PDB entry 8U4P | electron microscopy, 3.15 A resolution | chains A and R of the 4 polymer chains in the assembly

== Chain A ==
Protein: Guanine nucleotide-binding protein G(i) subunit alpha-1
From: Homo sapiens
UniProtKB: P63096 (GNAI1_HUMAN); numbering as in UniProt (aligned over 2-354)
Amino-acid sequence (365 residues; each row starts with the number of its first residue; numbers below 1 keep their minus sign (Met-10 is residue -10)):
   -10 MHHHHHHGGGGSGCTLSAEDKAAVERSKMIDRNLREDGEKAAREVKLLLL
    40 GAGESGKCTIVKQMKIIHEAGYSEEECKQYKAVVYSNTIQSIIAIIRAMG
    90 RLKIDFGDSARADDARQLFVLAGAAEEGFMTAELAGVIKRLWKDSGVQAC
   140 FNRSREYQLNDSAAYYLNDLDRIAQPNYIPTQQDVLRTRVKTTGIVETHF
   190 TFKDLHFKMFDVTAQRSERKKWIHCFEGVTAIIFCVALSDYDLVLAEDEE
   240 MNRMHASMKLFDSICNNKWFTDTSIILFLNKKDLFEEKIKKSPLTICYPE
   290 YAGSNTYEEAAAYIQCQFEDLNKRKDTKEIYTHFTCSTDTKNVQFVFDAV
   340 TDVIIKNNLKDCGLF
Unresolved in the structure: -10 to 5, 54-181
Construct notes: expression tag (-10 to 1); conflict Cys47 (Ser in P63096), Thr202 (Gly in P63096), Ala203 (Gly in P63096), Ala245 (Glu in P63096), Ser326 (Ala in P63096)
UniProt features mapped onto this chain:
  - region: Lys35 to Lys46, Thr48 (G1 motif), Asp173 to Thr181 (G2 motif), Phe196 to Val201, Gln204, Arg205 (G3 motif), Ile265 to Asp272 (G4 motif), Thr324, Cys325, Thr327 to Thr329 (G5 motif)
  - binding site (GTP): Glu43 to Lys46, Thr48, Ser151, Leu175 to Thr181, Asp200, Val201, Gln204, Asn269 to Asp272
  - binding site (Mg(2+)): Thr181
  - modified residue: Arg178 (ADP-ribosylarginine), Gln204 (Deamidated glutamine), Cys351 (ADP-ribosylcysteine)
  - lipidation: Gly2 (N-myristoyl glycine), Cys3 (S-palmitoyl cysteine)
  - natural variant: Gly40 (G40C: In NEDHISB; G40R: In NEDHISB), Gly45 (G45D: In NEDHISB), Thr48 (T48I: In NEDHISB; T48K: In NEDHISB), Gln52 (Q52P: In NEDHISB), Ser75 (deletion: In NEDHISB; uncertain significance), Gln172 (deletion: In NEDHISB), Asp173 (D173V: In NEDHISB), Glu186 to Phe189 (deletion: In NEDHISB; uncertain significance), Cys224 (C224Y: In NEDHISB), Lys270 (K270N: In NEDHISB; K270R: In NEDHISB), Asp272 (D272G: In NEDHISB), Val332 (V332E: In NEDHISB; uncertain significance)
  - mutagenesis: Gly42 (G42R: Abolishes switch to an activated conformation and dissociation from beta and gamma subunits upon GTP binding. Abolishes interaction with RGS family members), Glu116 (E116L: Enhances interaction (inactive GDP-bound) with RGS14), Gln147 (Q147L: Enhances interaction (inactive GDP-bound) with RGS14)

== Chain R ==
Protein: C-X-C chemokine receptor type 4
From: Homo sapiens
UniProtKB: P61073 (CXCR4_HUMAN); residues 2-352 carry their UniProt numbers (351 of 613 residues fall inside the UniProt entry; the rest is not from it)
Amino-acid sequence (632 residues; each row starts with the number of its first residue; numbers below 1 keep their minus sign (Met-17 is residue -17)):
   -17 MKTIIALSYIFCLVFAGAPEGISIYTSDNYTEEMGSGDYDSMKEPCFREE
    33 NANFNKIFLPTIYSIIFLTGIVGNGLVILVMGYQKKLRSMTDKYRLHLSV
    83 ADLLFVITLPFWAVDAVANWYFGNFLCKAVHVIYTVSLYSSVLILAFISL
   133 DRYLAIVHATNSQRPRKLLAEKVVYVGVWIPALLLTIPDFIFANVSEADD
   183 RYICDRFYPNDLWVVVFQFQHIMVGLILPGIVILSCYCIIISKLSHSKGH
   233 QKRKALKTTVILILAFFACWLPYYIGISIDSFILLEIIKQGCEFENTVHK
   283 WISITEALAFFHCCLNPILYAFLGAKFKTSAQHALTSVSRGSSLKILSKG
   333 KRGGHSSVSTESESSSFHSSGRPLEVLFQGPGGGGSVSKGEELFTGVVPI
   383 LVELDGDVNGHKFSVSGEGEGDATYGKLTLKFICTTGKLPVPWPTLVTTL
   433 TYGVQCFSRYPDHMKQHDFFKSAMPEGYVQERTIFFKDDGNYKTRAEVKF
   483 EGDTLVNRIELKGIDFKEDGNILGHKLEYNYNSHNVYIMADKQKNGIKVN
   533 FKIRHNIEDGSVQLADHYQQNTPIGDGPVLLPDNHYLSTQSKLSKDPNEK
   583 RDHMVLLEFVTAAGITLGMDELYKDYKDDDDK
Unresolved in the structure: -17 to 32, 319-614
Disulfide bonds: Cys109-Cys186
Construct notes: initiating methionine (-17); expression tag (-16 to 1); conflict Ser119 (Asn in P61073)
Small-molecule neighbours: Plerixafor (VH6): Tyr45, Trp94, Tyr116, Val196, Gln200, Asp262, Leu266, Glu277, Val280, His281, Ile284, Glu288, Phe292
From the paper describing this entry:
  - binding site for Plerixafor: Asp262, Ile284, Glu288
  - mutagenesis - D262N (50-fold), E288A (50-fold): decreased binding to Plerixafor (citing earlier work)

== Chain A / chain R interface ==
Contacting residue pairs - 28 pairs, chain A then chain R:
  Arg32(A) - Gln145(R)
  Arg32(A) - Arg146(R)
  Asp315(A) - His232(R)
  Thr316(A) - Gln233(R)
  Thr340(A) - Thr142(R)
  Asp341(A) - Lys234(R)  salt bridge
  Ile343(A) - Ala141(R)  hydrophobic
  Ile343(A) - Thr142(R)
  Ile344(A) - Ile138(R)
  Ile344(A) - Ala141(R)  hydrophobic
  Lys345(A) - Gln233(R)
  Lys345(A) - Lys234(R)
  Asn347(A) - Ala137(R)  hydrogen bond (side chain-backbone)
  Asn347(A) - Ala141(R)
  Leu348(A) - Ile138(R)  hydrophobic
  Leu348(A) - Gln233(R)
  Leu348(A) - Lys234(R)
  Leu348(A) - Ala237(R)  hydrophobic
  Asp350(A) - Thr73(R)
  Asp350(A) - Lys308(R)  salt bridge
  Cys351(A) - Thr73(R)
  Cys351(A) - Arg134(R)  hydrogen bond (backbone-side chain)
  Cys351(A) - Ala137(R)  hydrophobic
  Leu353(A) - Thr240(R)  hydrogen bond (backbone-side chain)
  Leu353(A) - Thr241(R)
  Phe354(A) - Gln233(R)
  Phe354(A) - Lys236(R)
  Phe354(A) - Ala237(R)
Other interface residues (no listed pair), chain A (18 interface residues in all): Glu28, Leu194, Lys349, Gly352
Other interface residues (no listed pair), chain R (22 interface residues in all): Arg77, Arg148, Lys149, Leu226, Gly306, Ala307

== Summary ==
The interface between chain A and chain R involves 18 residues on one side and 22 on the other, with 3
hydrogen bonds and 2 salt bridges. Polar contacts include Asp341(A)-Lys234(R), Asp350(A)-Lys308(R) and
Asn347(A)-Ala137(R). The paper reports a binding site for Plerixafor at Asp262(R), Ile284(R) and Glu288(R);
D262N and E288A of chain R reduce binding to Plerixafor.
Here chain A is Guanine nucleotide-binding protein G(i) subunit alpha-1 and chain R is C-X-C chemokine
receptor type 4, both from Homo sapiens. Entry 8U4P (Structure of AMD3100-bound CXCR4/Gi complex) was
determined by electron microscopy, deposited together with 8U4N, 8U4O, 8U4Q, 8U4R, 8U4S and 8U4T.
